Entry 7RBS (X-ray diffraction, 2.98 A resolution); this record covers chains A and B.

# Chain A
Name: Papain-like protease
From: Severe acute respiratory syndrome coronavirus 2
Notes: EC 3.4.19.12
Reference sequence: P0DTC1 (R1A_SARS2); residues 1-315 here correspond to UniProt positions 1564-1878 (UniProt number = residue number + 1563)
Amino-acid sequence (318 residues; each row starts with the number of its first residue; numbers below 1 keep their minus sign (Ser-2 is residue -2)):
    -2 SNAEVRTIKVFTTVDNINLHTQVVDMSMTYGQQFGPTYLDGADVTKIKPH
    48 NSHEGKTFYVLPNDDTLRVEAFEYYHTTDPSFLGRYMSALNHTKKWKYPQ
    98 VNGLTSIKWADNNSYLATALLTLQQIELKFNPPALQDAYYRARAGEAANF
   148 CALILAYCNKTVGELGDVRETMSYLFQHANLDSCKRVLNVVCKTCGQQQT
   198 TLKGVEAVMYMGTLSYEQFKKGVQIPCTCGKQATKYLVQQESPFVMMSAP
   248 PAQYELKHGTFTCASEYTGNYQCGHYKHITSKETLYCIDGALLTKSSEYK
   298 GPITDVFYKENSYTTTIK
Not modelled in the structure: -2 to 2, 315
Sequence notes: expression tag (-2 to 0); engineered mutation Ser111 (Cys1674 in P0DTC1)
Ion coordination: Zn2+: Cys189, Cys192, Cys224, Cys226
What the authors report for this chain:
  - contacts within the chain: Arg166-Met208
  - specificity-determining residues: Tyr171 (from molecular simulation)
  - catalytic residues: His272 (proposed by the authors, not directly observed)
  - mutagenesis - C111S: abolished catalytic activity (citing earlier work)
  - mutagenesis - Y171H: increased stability

# Chain B
Name: Ubiquitin-like protein ISG15
From: Homo sapiens
Reference sequence: P05161 (ISG15_HUMAN); residue numbers follow UniProt; this construct covers 2-157
Amino-acid sequence (159 residues; row label = number of the first residue in the row; numbers below 1 keep their minus sign (Ser-1 is residue -1)):
    -1 SNAGWDLTVKMLAGNEFQVSLSSSMSVSELKAQITQKIGVHAFQQRLAVH
    49 PSGVALQDRVPLASQGLGPGSTVLLVVDKCDEPLSILVRNNKGRSSTYEV
    99 RLTQTVAHLKQQVSGLEGVQDDLFWLTFEGKPLEDQLPLGEYGLKPLSTV
   149 FMNLRLRGG
Not modelled in the structure: -1 to 0
Sequence notes: expression tag (-1 to 1)
UniProt features mapped onto this chain:
  - region: Arg153 to Gly157 (Involved in the ligation of specific target proteins)
  - motif: Leu152 to Gly157 (LRLRGG)
  - site: Arg153 (Interacts with activating enzyme)
  - modified residue: Cys78 (S-nitrosocysteine)
  - cross-link: Gly157 (Glycyl lysine isopeptide (Gly-Lys) (interchain with K-? in acceptor proteins))

# Chain A / chain B interface
Residue-residue contacts (60):
  Asp62(A) - Ser18(B)
  Val66(A) - Ala1(B)
  Val66(A) - Gly2(B)
  Val66(A) - Ser20(B)
  Phe69(A) - Ser20(B)
  Phe69(A) - Ser22(B)
  Phe69(A) - Met23(B)  hydrophobic
  Phe69(A) - Glu27(B)
  Glu70(A) - Ser20(B)  hydrogen bond
  Glu70(A) - Ser21(B)
  Glu70(A) - Ser22(B)  hydrogen bond
  Trp106(A) - Gly157(B)  hydrogen bond (side chain-backbone)
  Asn109(A) - Gly156(B)
  Asn109(A) - Gly157(B)
  Asn110(A) - Gly157(B)
  Ser111(A) - Gly156(B)
  Ser111(A) - Gly157(B)  hydrogen bond (side chain-backbone)
  Tyr112(A) - Gly156(B)
  Leu162(A) - Arg155(B)
  Leu162(A) - Gly156(B)
  Leu162(A) - Gly157(B)
  Gly163(A) - Leu154(B)
  Gly163(A) - Arg155(B)
  Gly163(A) - Gly156(B)  hydrogen bond (backbone-backbone)
  Asp164(A) - Leu152(B)
  Asp164(A) - Arg153(B)
  Asp164(A) - Leu154(B)  hydrogen bond (side chain-backbone)
  Arg166(A) - Asn151(B)  hydrogen bond
  Glu167(A) - Trp123(B)
  Glu167(A) - Arg153(B)  salt bridge
  Ser170(A) - Trp123(B)
  Ser170(A) - Gly128(B)  hydrogen bond (side chain-backbone)
  Ser170(A) - Pro130(B)
  Tyr171(A) - Pro130(B)  hydrophobic
  Gln174(A) - Gly128(B)
  Gln174(A) - Lys129(B)
  Asp179(A) - Arg57(B)  salt bridge
  Val202(A) - Gly128(B)
  Glu203(A) - Glu127(B)
  Glu203(A) - Gly128(B)
  Pro223(A) - Lys90(B)
  Pro248(A) - Leu154(B)  hydrophobic
  Tyr264(A) - Leu154(B)  hydrophobic
  Tyr264(A) - Arg155(B)  hydrogen bond (side chain-backbone)
  Tyr264(A) - Gly156(B)
  Tyr268(A) - Leu121(B)
  Tyr268(A) - Leu152(B)  hydrophobic
  Tyr268(A) - Arg153(B)
  Tyr268(A) - Leu154(B)  hydrophobic
  Tyr268(A) - Arg155(B)
  Gln269(A) - Leu121(B)
  Gln269(A) - Arg155(B)
  Cys270(A) - Arg155(B)
  Gly271(A) - Arg155(B)  hydrogen bond (backbone-backbone)
  Gly271(A) - Gly156(B)
  Gly271(A) - Gly157(B)  hydrogen bond (backbone-backbone)
  His272(A) - Gly157(B)  hydrogen bond (side chain-backbone)
  Tyr273(A) - Leu154(B)
  Tyr273(A) - Gly156(B)
  Thr301(A) - Leu154(B)
Also at the interface, not in a pair above, chain A (33 interface residues in all): His73, Thr75, Asn267
Also at the interface, not in a pair above, chain B (27 interface residues in all): Leu19, Gly91, Leu131, Glu132
Interface features reported in the paper:
  - residue pairs: Phe69(A)-Met23(B), Glu70(A)-Ser22(B), Arg166(A)-Asn151(B) (hydrogen bond), Glu167(A)-Arg153(B) (salt bridge), Ser20(B)-Val66(A) (hydrophobic contact)
  - interface residues, chain A: Val66(A), Tyr171(A)
  - hot spots on chain A (mutagenesis) - E70A: decreased binding to Ubiquitin-like protein ISG15 (chain B)
  - hot spots on chain A (mutagenesis) - V66A, Y264A: decreased binding to Ubiquitin-like protein ISG15 (chain B) (from molecular simulation)
  - interface residues, chain B: Trp123(B), Pro130(B), Gly157(B)

# Overview
Chain A and chain B form an interface of 33 and 27 residues respectively; the contacts include 12 hydrogen
bonds and 2 salt bridges. Polar pairs include Glu167(A)-Arg153(B), Asp179(A)-Arg57(B) and Glu70(A)-Ser20(B).
The authors report contacts between Phe69(A) and Met23(B) and Glu70(A) and Ser22(B); a hydrogen bond between
Arg166(A) and Asn151(B); a salt bridge between Glu167(A) and Arg153(B). From the paper: the catalytic residue
His272(A); E70A, V66A and Y264A of chain A reduce binding to Ubiquitin-like protein ISG15 (chain B); 5
substitutions were tested in all.
Here chain A is Papain-like protease (Severe acute respiratory syndrome coronavirus 2) and chain B is
Ubiquitin-like protein ISG15 (Homo sapiens). Entry 7RBS (The crystal structure of Papain-Like Protease of SARS
CoV-2, C111S mutant, in complex with human ISG15) was determined by X-ray diffraction (same publication as
7S6P).
